Entry 4DSG (X-ray diffraction, 2.25 A resolution); this record covers chain A.

# Chain A
Molecule: UDP-galactopyranose mutase
Organism: Trypanosoma cruzi
Notes: EC 5.4.99.9
UniProtKB: Q4E1W2 (Q4E1W2_TRYCC); numbering as in UniProt (aligned over 1-480)
Amino-acid sequence (484 residues; row label = number of the first residue in the row; numbers below 1 keep their minus sign (Ala-2 is residue -2)):
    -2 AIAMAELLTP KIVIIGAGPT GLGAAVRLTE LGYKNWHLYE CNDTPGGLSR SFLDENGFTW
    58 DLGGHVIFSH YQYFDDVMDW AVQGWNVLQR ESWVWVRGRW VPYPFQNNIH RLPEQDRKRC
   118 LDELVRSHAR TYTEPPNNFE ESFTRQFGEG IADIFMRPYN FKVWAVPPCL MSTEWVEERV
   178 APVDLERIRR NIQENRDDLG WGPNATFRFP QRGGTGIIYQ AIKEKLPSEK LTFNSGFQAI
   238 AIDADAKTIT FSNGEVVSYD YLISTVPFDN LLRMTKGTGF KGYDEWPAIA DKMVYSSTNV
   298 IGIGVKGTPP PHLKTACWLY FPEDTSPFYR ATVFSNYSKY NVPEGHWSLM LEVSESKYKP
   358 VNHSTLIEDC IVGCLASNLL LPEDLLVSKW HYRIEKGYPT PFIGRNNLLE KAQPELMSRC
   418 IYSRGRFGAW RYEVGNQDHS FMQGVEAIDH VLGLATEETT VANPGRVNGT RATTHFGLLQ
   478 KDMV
Disordered / not traced: -2 to 3, 477-481
Sequence notes: expression tag (-2 to 0); cloning artifact (481)
Ligand contacts:
  - FAD (flavin-adenine dinucleotide): Ile12, Gly13, Ala14, Gly15, Pro16, Thr17, Gly18, Tyr36, Glu37, Cys38, Asn39, Gly43, Gly44, Leu45, Ser46, Leu59, Gly60, Gly61, His62, Val63, Phe65, Phe234, Gln235, Ala236, Thr262, Val263, Pro264, Thr295, Tyr326, Arg327, Glu349, Gly394, Tyr395, Arg421, Gly422, Arg423, Gly432, Asn433, Gln434, Asp435, Ser437
  - UDP (uridine-5'-diphosphate): Val91, Tyr100, Pro101, Phe102, Gln103, Phe136, Phe152, Met153, Tyr156, Asn157, Val160, Trp161, Trp172, Arg176, Val177, Ala178, Tyr317, Arg327, Tyr395, Tyr429
What the authors report for this chain:
  - contacts within the chain: Asp58-Gly61 (hydrogen bond), Asp58-His62 (hydrogen bond), His62-Gln434 (hydrogen bond), Leu59-His62 (hydrogen bond)
  - mutagenesis - G61A, G61P, H62A: decreased catalytic activity
  - binding site for UDP: Tyr100, Gln103, Phe152, Arg327
  - conformationally variable residues (loop rearrangement): Gly60 to His62

# In short
Bound to chain A: flavin-adenine dinucleotide and UDP. The paper reports a binding site for UDP at Tyr100,
Gln103 and Phe152 among others; G61A, G61P and H62A reduce catalytic activity.
Chain A is UDP-galactopyranose mutase (Trypanosoma cruzi); the structure, Crystal Structure of oxidized
UDP-Galactopyranose mutase, was determined by X-ray diffraction together with 4DSH from the same study.
